Entry 4R00 (X-ray diffraction, 2.80 A resolution); this record covers chains M and b of the 28 polymer chains in the assembly.

Chain M:
Name: Proteasome subunit beta type-7
Organism: Saccharomyces cerevisiae
Notes: EC 3.4.25.1
UniProtKB: P30657 (PSB7_YEAST); residues -12 to 233 here correspond to UniProt positions 21-266 (UniProt number = residue number + 33)
Chain sequence (246 residues; numbered -12 to 233; the number before each row is that of its first residue; numbers below 1 keep their minus sign (Thr-12 is residue -12)):
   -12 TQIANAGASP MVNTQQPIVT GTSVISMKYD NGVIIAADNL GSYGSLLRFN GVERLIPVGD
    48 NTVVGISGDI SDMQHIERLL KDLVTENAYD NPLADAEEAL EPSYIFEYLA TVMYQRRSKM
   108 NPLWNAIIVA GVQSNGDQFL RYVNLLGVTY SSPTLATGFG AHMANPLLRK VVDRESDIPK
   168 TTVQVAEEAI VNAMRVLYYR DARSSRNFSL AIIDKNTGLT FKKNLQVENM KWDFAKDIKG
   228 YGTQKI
Not modelled in the structure: -12 to 0

Chain b:
Name: Proteasome subunit beta type-1
Organism: Saccharomyces cerevisiae
Notes: EC 3.4.25.1
UniProtKB: P38624 (PSB1_YEAST); residues 1-196 here correspond to UniProt positions 20-215 (UniProt number = residue number + 19)
Chain sequence (196 residues; numbered 1 to 196; the number before each row is that of its first residue):
     1 TSIMAVTFKD GVILGADSRT TTGAYIANRV TDKLTRVHDK IWCCRSGSAA DTQAIADIVQ
    61 YHLELYTSQY GTPSTETAAS VFKELCYENK DNLTAGIIVA GYDDKNKGEV YTIPLGGSVH
   121 KLPYAIAGSG STFIYGYCDK NFRENMSKEE TVDFIKHSLS QAIKWDGSSG GVIRMVVLTA
   181 AGVERLIFYP DEYEQL
Swiss-Prot annotation at these positions:
  - active site: Thr1 (Nucleophile)
Glycans and other covalent adducts: Omuralide, open form (SLA) linked to Thr1
Residues lining bound ligands: Omuralide, open form (SLA): Arg19, Thr20, Thr21, Lys33, Arg45, Ser46, Gly47, Ala49, Ser129, Ser168

How chain M and chain b interact:
Contacting residue pairs (62; chain M residue first):
  Ser32(M) with Trp165(b); Asp166(b); Gly167(b), hydrogen bond (backbone-backbone)
  Leu33(M) with Phe133(b), hydrophobic; Trp165(b)
  Leu34(M) with Lys164(b); Trp165(b), hydrogen bond (backbone-backbone); Gly167(b)
  Arg35(M) with Trp165(b)
  Asn37(M) with Trp165(b)
  Phe146(M) with Ala24(b), hydrophobic; Tyr25(b)
  Tyr185(M) with Glu194(b), hydrogen bond
  Tyr186(M) with Ile26(b); Arg29(b)
  Arg187(M) with Ala24(b); Tyr25(b); Ile26(b), hydrogen bond (backbone-backbone); Ala27(b), hydrogen bond (side chain-backbone); Asn28(b); Arg29(b)
  Asp188(M) with Ala24(b); Ile26(b)
  Ala189(M) with Arg19(b); Thr21(b); Ala24(b), hydrogen bond (backbone-backbone); Ile26(b); Gly167(b)
  Arg193(M) with Asp191(b), salt bridge; Glu194(b), salt bridge
  Lys218(M) with Arg29(b), hydrogen bond (backbone-side chain)
  Trp219(M) with Arg29(b); Gly171(b); Val172(b), hydrophobic; Tyr189(b); Pro190(b)
  Asp220(M) with Tyr189(b), hydrogen bond
  Phe221(M) with Arg29(b); Val30(b), hydrophobic
  Ala222(M) with Val30(b), hydrophobic; Arg174(b), hydrogen bond (backbone-side chain); Ile187(b), hydrophobic
  Lys223(M) with Ile187(b); Tyr189(b)
  Ile225(M) with Val30(b), hydrophobic; Arg174(b)
  Lys226(M) with Asp32(b); Arg185(b)
  Gly227(M) with Asp32(b), hydrogen bond (backbone-side chain)
  Tyr228(M) with Thr35(b); Arg45(b); Gln53(b), hydrogen bond (side chain-backbone); Ala56(b); Asp57(b), hydrogen bond
  Gln231(M) with Leu34(b); Thr35(b); Arg36(b), hydrogen bond (side chain-backbone); Trp42(b); Arg185(b)
  Ile233(M) with Arg36(b); Trp42(b); Arg185(b), hydrogen bond (backbone-side chain)
Other interface residues (no listed pair), chain M (27 interface residues in all): Met150, Arg190, Met217
Other interface residues (no listed pair), chain b (35 interface residues in all): Ile163, Ser168, Val183

Summary:
27 residues of chain M and 35 residues of chain b are in contact, with 14 hydrogen bonds and 2 salt bridges.
Among the polar pairs are Arg193(M)-Asp191(b), Arg193(M)-Glu194(b) and Tyr185(M)-Glu194(b). Omuralide, open
form is covalently linked to Thr1(b).
Here chain M is Proteasome subunit beta type-7 and chain b is Proteasome subunit beta type-1, both from
Saccharomyces cerevisiae. Entry 4R00 (yCP beta5-C52F mutant in complex with Omuralide) was determined by X-ray
diffraction, deposited together with 4QUX, 4QUY, 4QV0, 4QV1, 4QV3, 4QV4 and 42 further entries.
